Entry 7MT7 (electron microscopy, 2.71 A resolution); this record covers chains A and D of the 55 polymer chains in the assembly.

[Chain A]
Molecule: 23S rRNA
Source organism: Mycobacterium tuberculosis (strain ATCC 25618 / H37Rv)
Sequence (3138 nucleotides; row label = number of the first residue in the row):
     1 UUGUAAGUGU CUAAGGGCGC AUGGUGGAUG CCUUGGCAUC GAGAGCCGAU GAAGGACGUG
    61 GGAGGCUGCG AUAUGCCUCG GGGAGCUGUC AACCGAGCGU GGAUCCGAGG AUUUCCGAAU
   121 GGGGAAACCC AGCACGAGUG AUGUCGUGCU ACCCGCAUCU GAAUAUAUAG GGUGCGGGAG
   181 GGAACGCGGG GAAGUGAAAC AUCUCAGUAC CCGUAGGAGG AGAAAACAAU UGUGAUUCCG
   241 CAAGUAGUGG CGAGCGAACG CGGAACAGGC UAAACCGCAC GCAUGGGUAA CCGGGUAGGG
   301 GUUGUGUGUG CGGGGUUGUG GGAGGAUAUG UCUCAGCGCU ACCCGGCUGA GAGGCAGUCA
   361 GAAAGUGUCG UGGUUAGCGG AAGUGGCCUG GGAUGGUCUG CCGUAGACGG UGAGAGCCCG
   421 GUACGCGAAA ACCCGGCACC UGCCUAGUAU CAAUUCCCGA GUAGCAGCGG GCCCGUGGAA
   481 UCCGCUGUGA AUCCGCCGGG ACCACCCGGU AAGCCUAAAU ACUCCUCGAU GACCGAUAGC
   541 GGAUUAGUAC CGUGAGGGAA UGGUGAAAAG UACCCCGGGA GGGGAGUGAA AGAGUACCUG
   601 AAACCGUGUG CCUACAAUCC GUCAGAGCCU CCUUUUCCUC UCCGGAGGAG GGUGGUGAUG
   661 GCGUGCCUUU UGAAGAAUGA GCCUGCGAGU CAGGGACAUG UCGCAAGGUU AACCCGUGUG
   721 GGGUAGCCGC AGCGAAAGCG AGUCUGAAUA GGGCGACCCA CACGCGCAUA CGCGCGUGUG
   781 AAUAGUGGCG UGUUCUGGAC CCGAAGCGGA GUGAUCUACC CAUGGCCAGG GUGAAGCGCG
   841 GGUAAGACCG CGUGGAGGCC CGAACCCACU UAGGUUGAAG ACUGAGGGGA UGAGCUGUGG
   901 GUAGGGGUGA AAGGCCAAUC AAACUCCGUG AUAGCUGGUU CUCCCCGAAA UGCAUUUAGG
   961 UGCAGCGUUG CGUGGUUCAC CGCGGAGGUA GAGCUACUGG AUGGCCGAUG GGCCCUACUA
  1021 GGUUACUGAC GUCAGCCAAA CUCCGAAUGC CGUGGUGUAA AGCGUGGCAG UGAGACGGCG
  1081 GGGGAUAAGC UCCGUACGUC GAAAGGGAAA CAGCCCAGAU CGCCGGCUAA GGCCCCCAAG
  1141 CGUGUGCUAA GUGGGAAAGG AUGUGCAGUC GCAAAGACAA CCAGGAGGUU GGCUUAGAAG
  1201 CAGCCACCCU UGAAAGAGUG CGUAAUAGCU CACUGGUCAA GUGAUUGUGC GCCGAUAAUG
  1261 UAGCGGGGCU CAAGCACACC GCCGAAGCCG CGGCACAUCC ACCUUGUGGU GGGUGUGGGU
  1321 AGGGGAGCGU CCCUCAUUCA GCGAAGCCAC CGGGUGACCG GUGGUGGAGG GUGGGGGAGU
  1381 GAGAAUGCAG GCAUGAGUAG CGACAAGGCA AGUGAGAACC UUGCCCGCCG AAAGACCAAG
  1441 GGUUCCUGGG CCAGGCCAGU CCGCCCAGGG UGAGUCGGGA CCUAAGGCGA GGCCGACAGG
  1501 CGUAGUCGAU GGACAACGGG UUGAUAUUCC CGUACCCGUG UGUGGGCGCC CGUGACGAAU
  1561 CAGCGGUACU AACCACCCAA AACCGGAUCG AUCACUCCCC UUCGGGGGUG UGGAGUUCUG
  1621 GGGCUGCGUG GGAACUUCGC UGGUAGUAGU CAAGCGAAGG GGUGACGCAG GAAGGUAGCC
  1681 GUACCAGUCA GUGGUAACAC UGGGGCAAGC CGGUAGGGAG AGCGAUAGGC AAAUCCGUCG
  1741 CUCACUAAUC CUGAGAGGUG ACGCAUAGCC GGUUGAGGCG AAUUCGGUGA UCCUCUGCUG
  1801 CCAAGAAAAG CCUCUAGCGA GCACACACAC GGCCCGUACC CCAAACCGAC ACAGGUGGUC
  1861 AGGUAGAGCA UACCAAGGCG UACGAGAUAA CUAUGGUUAA GGAACUCGGC AAAAUGCCCC
  1921 CGUAACUUCG GGAGAAGGGG GACCGGAAUA UCGUGAACAC CCUUGCGGUG GGAGCGGGAU
  1981 CCGGUCGCAG AAACCAGUGA GGAGCGACUG UUUACUAAAA ACACAGGUCC GUGCGAAGUC
  2041 GCAAGACGAU GUAUACGGAC UGACGCCUGC CCGGUGCUGG AAGGUUAAGA GGACCCGUUA
  2101 ACCCGCAAGG GUGAAGCGGA GAAUUUAAGC CCCAGUAAAC GGCGGUGGUA ACUAUAACCA
  2161 UCCUAAGGUA GCGAAAUUCC UUGUCGGGUA AGUUCCGACC UGCACGAAUG GCGUAACGAC
  2221 UUCUCAACUG UCUCAACCAU AGACUCGGCG AAAUUGCACU ACGAGUAAAG AUGCUCGUUA
  2281 CGCGCGGCAG GACGAAAAGA CCCCGGGACC UUCACUACAA CUUGGUAUUG AUGUUCGGUA
  2341 CGGUUUGUGU AGGAUAGGUG GGAGACUGUG AAACCUCGAC GCCAGUUGGG GCGGAGUCGU
  2401 UGUUGAAAUA CCACUCUGAU CGUAUUGGGC AUCUAACCUC GAACCCUGAA UCGGGUUUAG
  2461 GGACAGUGCC UGGCGGGUAG UUUAACUGGG GCGGUUGCCU CCUAAAAUGU AACGGAGGCG
  2521 CCCAAAGGUU CCCUCAACCU GGACGGCAAU CAGGUGGCGA GUGUAAAUGC ACAAGGGAGC
  2581 UUGACUGCGA GACUUACAAG UCAAGCAGGG ACGAAAGUCG GGAUUAGUGA UCCGGCACCC
  2641 CCGAGUGGAA GGGGUGUCGC UCAACGGAUA AAAGGUACCC CGGGGAUAAC AGGCUGAUCU
  2701 UCCCCAAGAG UCCAUAUCGA CGGGAUGGUU UGGCACCUCG AUGUCGGCUC GUCGCAUCCU
  2761 GGGGCUGGAG CAGGUCCCAA GGGUUGGGCU GUUCGCCCAU UAAAGCGGCA CGCGAGCUGG
  2821 GUUUAGAACG UCGUGAGACA GUUCGGUCUC UAUCCGCCGC GCGCGUCAGA AACUUGAGGA
  2881 AACCUGUCCC UAGUACGAGA GGACCGGGAC GGACGAACCU CUGGUGCACC AGUUGUCCCG
  2941 CCAGGGGCAC CGCUGGAUAG CCACGUUCGG UCAGGAUAAC CGCUGAAAGC AUCUAAGCGG
  3001 GAAACCUUCU CCAAGAUCAG GUUUCUCACC CACUUGGUGG GAUAAGGCCC CCCGCAGAAC
  3061 ACGGGUUCAA UAGGUCAGAC CUGGAAGCUC AGUAAUGGGU GUAGGGAACU GGUGCUAACC
  3121 GGCCGAAAAC UUACAACA
Not modelled in the structure: 1-4, 1013-1022, 3133-3138
Modified positions: 5MU (5-methyluridine 5'-monophosphate) at position 2177; OMG (o2'-methylguanosine-5'-monophosphate) at position 2791
Ion coordination: Mg2+ site 1: C31, G1370; Mg2+ site 2: C46, G217; Mg2+ site 3: G60, G65, U89; Mg2+ site 4 near U72 (its only coordinating residue here); Mg2+ site 5 near U120 (its only coordinating residue here); Mg2+ site 6: A162, U166; Mg2+ site 7: G194, U2481; Mg2+ site 8 near G194 (its only coordinating residue here); Mg2+ site 9: A199, C200; Mg2+ site 10 near G220 (its only coordinating residue here); Mg2+ site 11 near C251 (its only coordinating residue here); Mg2+ site 12: G379, G421; 159 more Mg2+ sites not listed
Residues lining bound ligands: N-formylmethionine (FME): G2299, A2300, C2301, A2689, U2823

[Chain D]
Name: 50S ribosomal protein L3
Source organism: Mycobacterium tuberculosis (strain ATCC 25618 / H37Rv)
UniProt: P9WH87 (RL3_MYCTU); numbering as in UniProt (aligned over 1-217)
Sequence (217 residues; numbered 1 to 217; the number before each row is that of its first residue):
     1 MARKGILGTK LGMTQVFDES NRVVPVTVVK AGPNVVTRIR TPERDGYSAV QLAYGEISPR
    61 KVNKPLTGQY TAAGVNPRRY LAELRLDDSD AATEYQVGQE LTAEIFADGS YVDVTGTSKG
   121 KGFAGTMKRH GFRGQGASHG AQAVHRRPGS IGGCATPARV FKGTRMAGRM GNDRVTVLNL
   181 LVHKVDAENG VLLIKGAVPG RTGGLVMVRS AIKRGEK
Not modelled in the structure: 1, 215-217

[Chain A / chain D interface]
Contacting residue pairs - 211 pairs, chain A then chain D:
  A872(A) - Gly140(D)  phosphate contact
  G873(A) - Gln142(D)  phosphate contact
  G873(A) - Ala143(D)  phosphate contact
  U875(A) - Gln142(D)  hydrogen bond to the base
  U1259(A) - Thr156(D)  base contact
  U1259(A) - Pro157(D)  base contact
  U1259(A) - Arg159(D)  hydrogen bond to the base
  U1259(A) - Phe161(D)  sugar contact
  A1889(A) - Phe123(D)  hydrogen bond to the sugar
  A1890(A) - Phe123(D)  sugar contact
  A1890(A) - Ala124(D)  sugar contact
  A1890(A) - Gly125(D)  hydrogen bond to the phosphate
  A1890(A) - Ala167(D)  sugar contact
  C1891(A) - Gly125(D)  phosphate contact
  C1891(A) - Arg146(D)  salt bridge to the phosphate
  C1891(A) - Arg147(D)  phosphate contact
  U1892(A) - Ala143(D)  sugar contact
  U1892(A) - Val144(D)  phosphate contact
  U1892(A) - His145(D)  hydrogen bond to the phosphate
  U1892(A) - Arg146(D)  hydrogen bond to the phosphate
  U1892(A) - Arg147(D)  phosphate contact
  A1893(A) - Ala143(D)  phosphate contact
  A1893(A) - His145(D)  salt bridge to the phosphate
  C1905(A) - His139(D)  hydrogen bond to the base
  U1906(A) - His139(D)  sugar contact
  G1908(A) - His139(D)  hydrogen bond to the base
  C1910(A) - Ser138(D)  hydrogen bond to the base
  C1910(A) - His139(D)  stacking on the base
  U2231(A) - Ala137(D)  phosphate contact
  U2231(A) - Ser138(D)  sugar contact
  U2231(A) - His139(D)  sugar contact
  C2232(A) - Gly136(D)  phosphate contact
  C2232(A) - Ala137(D)  hydrogen bond to the phosphate
  A2235(A) - Met127(D)  sugar contact
  A2235(A) - Arg133(D)  phosphate contact
  A2236(A) - Arg146(D)  salt bridge to the phosphate
  C2262(A) - Arg159(D)  hydrogen bond to the phosphate
  G2263(A) - Arg159(D)  salt bridge to the phosphate
  G2270(A) - Thr156(D)  hydrogen bond to the base
  G2286(A) - Phe123(D)  base contact
  G2287(A) - Met166(D)  base contact
  C2288(A) - Pro148(D)  phosphate contact
  C2288(A) - Ile151(D)  sugar contact
  C2288(A) - Met166(D)  base contact
  A2289(A) - Arg147(D)  salt bridge to the phosphate
  A2289(A) - Pro148(D)  phosphate contact
  A2289(A) - Gly149(D)  sugar contact
  A2289(A) - Ile151(D)  sugar contact
  G2290(A) - Gly149(D)  phosphate contact
  G2290(A) - Ser150(D)  phosphate contact
  G2290(A) - Ile151(D)  hydrogen bond to the phosphate
  G2290(A) - Gly153(D)  sugar contact
  G2290(A) - Cys154(D)  hydrogen bond to the sugar
  G2290(A) - Pro157(D)  hydrogen bond to the sugar
  G2290(A) - Ala158(D)  hydrogen bond to the base
  G2290(A) - Arg159(D)  base contact
  G2290(A) - Val160(D)  base contact
  G2291(A) - Cys154(D)  phosphate contact
  G2291(A) - Ala155(D)  sugar contact
  G2291(A) - Ala158(D)  sugar contact
  U2749(A) - Arg133(D)  phosphate contact
  U2749(A) - Gly134(D)  sugar contact
  U2749(A) - Gln135(D)  sugar contact
  U2749(A) - Pro148(D)  hydrogen bond to the sugar
  U2749(A) - Gly149(D)  base contact
  U2749(A) - Ser150(D)  hydrogen bond to the base
  C2750(A) - Phe132(D)  phosphate contact
  C2750(A) - Arg133(D)  salt bridge to the phosphate
  C2750(A) - Pro148(D)  sugar contact
  C2750(A) - Ser150(D)  hydrogen bond to the sugar
  G2751(A) - Phe132(D)  phosphate contact
  G2751(A) - Arg165(D)  salt bridge to the phosphate
  U2752(A) - Phe161(D)  sugar contact
  C2809(A) - Thr156(D)  hydrogen bond to the sugar
  A2810(A) - Cys154(D)  hydrogen bond to the base
  A2810(A) - Ala155(D)  base contact
  A2810(A) - Thr156(D)  hydrogen bond to the phosphate
  G2812(A) - Ser150(D)  base contact
  G2812(A) - Gly152(D)  hydrogen bond to the base
  G2812(A) - Gly153(D)  sugar contact
  G2812(A) - Cys154(D)  hydrogen bond to the sugar
  C2813(A) - Ser150(D)  hydrogen bond to the sugar
  C2813(A) - Gly152(D)  sugar contact
  C2813(A) - Gly153(D)  sugar contact
  C2813(A) - Cys154(D)  phosphate contact
  G2816(A) - Gln135(D)  base contact
  G2816(A) - Val144(D)  sugar contact
  G2816(A) - Arg147(D)  salt bridge to the phosphate
  G2816(A) - Gly149(D)  sugar contact
  G2816(A) - Ser150(D)  base contact
  C2817(A) - Ala141(D)  sugar contact
  C2817(A) - Gln142(D)  phosphate contact
  C2817(A) - Val144(D)  sugar contact
  U2818(A) - His139(D)  phosphate contact
  U2818(A) - Gly140(D)  sugar contact
  U2818(A) - Gln142(D)  phosphate contact
  G2819(A) - Gly140(D)  phosphate contact
  U2849(A) - Gln142(D)  phosphate contact
  G2856(A) - Ile151(D)  base contact
  G2856(A) - Arg159(D)  sugar contact
  G2856(A) - Val160(D)  hydrogen bond to the sugar
  C2857(A) - Val160(D)  sugar contact
  C2857(A) - Phe161(D)  sugar contact
  C2857(A) - Lys162(D)  phosphate contact
  C2857(A) - Gly163(D)  phosphate contact
  C2857(A) - Thr164(D)  sugar contact
  C2857(A) - Met166(D)  base contact
  C2858(A) - Arg129(D)  hydrogen bond to the sugar
  C2858(A) - Lys162(D)  phosphate contact
  C2858(A) - Gly163(D)  hydrogen bond to the phosphate
  C2858(A) - Thr164(D)  sugar contact
  C2858(A) - Met166(D)  hydrogen bond to the sugar
  C2858(A) - Ala167(D)  hydrogen bond to the sugar
  G2859(A) - Arg129(D)  salt bridge to the phosphate
  G2859(A) - Arg169(D)  hydrogen bond to the sugar
  C2860(A) - Arg169(D)  sugar contact
  A2871(A) - Asn63(D)  sugar contact
  A2871(A) - Pro65(D)  sugar contact
  A2871(A) - Gln69(D)  base contact
  A2872(A) - Leu66(D)  sugar contact
  A2872(A) - Gln69(D)  hydrogen bond to the base
  A2872(A) - Leu81(D)  sugar contact
  C2873(A) - Arg40(D)  hydrogen bond to the base
  C2873(A) - Gln51(D)  hydrogen bond to the sugar
  C2873(A) - Leu81(D)  sugar contact
  C2873(A) - Ala82(D)  phosphate contact
  C2873(A) - Glu83(D)  hydrogen bond to the sugar
  U2874(A) - Tyr47(D)  hydrogen bond to the sugar
  U2874(A) - Ala82(D)  phosphate contact
  U2874(A) - Glu83(D)  hydrogen bond to the phosphate
  U2875(A) - Tyr47(D)  sugar contact
  U2875(A) - Arg85(D)  salt bridge to the phosphate
  G2876(A) - Arg85(D)  salt bridge to the phosphate
  A2917(A) - Ser118(D)  phosphate contact
  A2917(A) - Val175(D)  sugar contact
  A2917(A) - Pro199(D)  sugar contact
  C2918(A) - Lys10(D)  hydrogen bond to the phosphate
  C2918(A) - Met13(D)  sugar contact
  C2918(A) - Ser118(D)  phosphate contact
  C2918(A) - Lys119(D)  hydrogen bond to the phosphate
  C2918(A) - Ala197(D)  sugar contact
  C2918(A) - Val198(D)  sugar contact
  C2918(A) - Pro199(D)  sugar contact
  C2918(A) - Gly200(D)  hydrogen bond to the phosphate
  C2919(A) - Lys10(D)  salt bridge to the phosphate
  C2919(A) - Met13(D)  sugar contact
  C2919(A) - Lys119(D)  salt bridge to the phosphate
  C2919(A) - Gly200(D)  phosphate contact
  U2920(A) - Met13(D)  sugar contact
  U2920(A) - Thr14(D)  sugar contact
  U2920(A) - Gln15(D)  hydrogen bond to the sugar
  U2920(A) - Pro25(D)  base contact
  C2921(A) - Gln15(D)  sugar contact
  C2961(A) - Lys119(D)  salt bridge to the phosphate
  C2962(A) - Lys121(D)  salt bridge to the phosphate
  C2962(A) - Lys128(D)  salt bridge to the phosphate
  U2966(A) - Pro25(D)  sugar contact
  U2967(A) - Leu180(D)  sugar contact
  U2967(A) - Lys195(D)  sugar contact
  U2967(A) - Gly196(D)  sugar contact
  U2967(A) - Ala197(D)  sugar contact
  C2968(A) - Leu178(D)  hydrogen bond to the sugar
  C2968(A) - Asn179(D)  sugar contact
  C2968(A) - Lys195(D)  salt bridge to the phosphate
  G2969(A) - Asn179(D)  hydrogen bond to the phosphate
  G2969(A) - Lys213(D)  phosphate contact
  G2970(A) - Lys213(D)  salt bridge to the phosphate
  U2971(A) - Lys213(D)  base contact
  C3009(A) - Ile212(D)  phosphate contact
  C3009(A) - Lys213(D)  sugar contact
  U3010(A) - Thr176(D)  hydrogen bond to the phosphate
  C3011(A) - Arg174(D)  salt bridge to the phosphate
  C3011(A) - Thr176(D)  hydrogen bond to the phosphate
  C3012(A) - Arg174(D)  phosphate contact
  U3022(A) - Arg38(D)  hydrogen bond to the sugar
  U3022(A) - Arg40(D)  hydrogen bond to the base
  U3022(A) - Arg44(D)  sugar contact
  U3022(A) - Asp45(D)  hydrogen bond to the sugar
  U3023(A) - Arg38(D)  hydrogen bond to the sugar
  U3023(A) - Arg44(D)  salt bridge to the phosphate
  U3023(A) - Gln69(D)  hydrogen bond to the base
  U3024(A) - Pro65(D)  hydrogen bond to the sugar
  U3024(A) - Gly68(D)  sugar contact
  U3024(A) - Gln69(D)  sugar contact
  C3025(A) - Lys64(D)  hydrogen bond to the phosphate
  C3025(A) - Pro65(D)  sugar contact
  U3026(A) - Lys64(D)  salt bridge to the phosphate
  A3045(A) - Lys64(D)  phosphate contact
  G3046(A) - Asn63(D)  phosphate contact
  G3046(A) - Lys64(D)  hydrogen bond to the phosphate
  G3046(A) - Pro65(D)  sugar contact
  G3047(A) - Asn63(D)  phosphate contact
  C3055(A) - Lys119(D)  base contact
  C3055(A) - Arg201(D)  sugar contact
  A3056(A) - Asn172(D)  hydrogen bond to the phosphate
  A3056(A) - Arg201(D)  phosphate contact
  G3057(A) - Gly120(D)  phosphate contact
  G3057(A) - Lys121(D)  phosphate contact
  G3057(A) - Gly122(D)  hydrogen bond to the phosphate
  G3057(A) - Arg169(D)  sugar contact
  G3057(A) - Asn172(D)  hydrogen bond to the phosphate
  A3058(A) - Gly122(D)  phosphate contact
  A3058(A) - Phe123(D)  hydrogen bond to the phosphate
  A3058(A) - Arg169(D)  phosphate contact
  C3060(A) - Arg169(D)  base contact
  G3065(A) - Lys61(D)  salt bridge to the phosphate
  G3065(A) - Arg79(D)  salt bridge to the phosphate
  U3066(A) - Arg60(D)  salt bridge to the phosphate
  U3066(A) - Lys61(D)  phosphate contact
  C3068(A) - Arg60(D)  sugar contact
  A3069(A) - Arg60(D)  salt bridge to the phosphate
Interface residues without a listed pair, chain A (90 interface residues in all): G874, A1911, A2916, G3021, A3061, G3064
Interface residues without a listed pair, chain D (93 interface residues in all): Thr115, Gly168, Met170, Val177, Arg209

[Summary]
Chain A and chain D form an interface of 90 and 93 residues respectively; the contacts include 57 hydrogen
bonds, 25 salt bridges and 1 aromatic stacking contact. Polar contacts include U875(A)-Gln142(D),
U1259(A)-Arg159(D) and C1905(A)-His139(D). Ligands of chain A: N-formylmethionine.
Chain A is 23S rRNA and chain D is 50S ribosomal protein L3, both from Mycobacterium tuberculosis (strain ATCC
25618 / H37Rv); the structure, Mtb 70S with P and E site tRNAs, was determined by electron microscopy together
with 7MSC, 7MSH, 7MSM, 7MSZ, 7MT2 and 7MT3 from the same study.
